PDB entry 2JJ1 | X-ray diffraction, 2.70 A resolution | chains C and G of the 7 polymer chains in the assembly

== Chain C ==
Protein: ATP synthase subunit alpha heart isoform
Source organism: Bos taurus
Notes: EC 3.6.1.34
UniProtKB: P19483 (ATPA_BOVIN); residues 2-510 here correspond to UniProt positions 45-553 (UniProt number = residue number + 43)
Sequence (510 residues; row label = number of the first residue in the row):
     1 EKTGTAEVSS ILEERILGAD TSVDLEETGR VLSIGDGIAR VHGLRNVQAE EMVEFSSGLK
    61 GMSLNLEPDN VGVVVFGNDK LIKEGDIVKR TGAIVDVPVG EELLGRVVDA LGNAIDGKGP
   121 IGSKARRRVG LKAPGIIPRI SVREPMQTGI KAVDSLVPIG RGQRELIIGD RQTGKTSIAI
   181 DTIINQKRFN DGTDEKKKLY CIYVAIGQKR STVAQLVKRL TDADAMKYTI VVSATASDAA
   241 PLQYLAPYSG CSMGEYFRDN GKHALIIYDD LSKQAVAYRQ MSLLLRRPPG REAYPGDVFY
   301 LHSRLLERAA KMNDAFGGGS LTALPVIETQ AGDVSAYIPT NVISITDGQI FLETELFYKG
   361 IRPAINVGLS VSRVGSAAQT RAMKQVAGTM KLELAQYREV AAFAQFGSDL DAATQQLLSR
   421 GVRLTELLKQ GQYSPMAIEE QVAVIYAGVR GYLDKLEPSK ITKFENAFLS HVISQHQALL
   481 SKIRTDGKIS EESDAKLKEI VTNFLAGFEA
Unresolved in the structure: 1-15
Bound ions: Mg2+: Thr176 (together with AMP-PNP)
Residues lining bound ligands:
  - ADP (adenosine-5'-diphosphate): Val371, Ser372, Arg373
  - AMP-PNP (ANP; phosphoaminophosphonic acid-adenylate ester): Asp170, Arg171, Gln172, Thr173, Gly174, Lys175, Thr176, Ser177, Glu328, Phe357, Arg362, Pro363, Gln430, Gly431, Gln432, Tyr433
UniProt features mapped onto this chain:
  - binding site (ATP): Gln172, Gly174, Lys175, Thr176, Ser177, Gln430, Gln432
  - binding site (Mg(2+)): Thr176, Asp269
  - site: Ser370 (Required for activity)
  - modified residue: Ser10 (Phosphoserine), Ser22 (Phosphoserine), Ser33 (Phosphoserine), Ser63 (Phosphoserine), Lys80 (N6-acetyllysine), Lys83 (N6-acetyllysine), Lys89 (N6-acetyllysine), Thr91 (Phosphothreonine), Lys118 (N6-acetyllysine), Ser123 (Phosphoserine), Lys124 (N6-acetyllysine), Ser141 (Phosphoserine), Arg161 (Omega-N-methylarginine), Lys187 (N6-acetyllysine), Lys196 (N6-acetyllysine), Lys197 (N6-acetyllysine), Lys218 (N6-acetyllysine), Lys262 (N6-acetyllysine), Lys384 (N6-acetyllysine), Lys391 (N6-acetyllysine) and 5 more in UniProt
  - glycosylation: Ser33 (O-linked (GlcNAc) serine)

== Chain G ==
Protein: ATP synthase gamma chain
Source organism: Bos taurus
Notes: EC 3.6.1.34
UniProtKB: P05631 (ATPG_BOVIN); residues 1-272 here correspond to UniProt positions 26-297 (UniProt number = residue number + 25)
Sequence (272 residues; numbered 1 to 272; the number before each row is that of its first residue):
     1 ATLKDITRRL KSIKNIQKIT KSMKMVAAAK YARAERELKP ARVYGVGSLA LYEKADIKTP
    61 EDKKKHLIIG VSSDRGLCGA IHSSVAKQMK SEAANLAAAG KEVKIIGVGD KIRSILHRTH
   121 SDQFLVTFKE VGRRPPTFGD ASVIALELLN SGYEFDEGSI IFNRFRSVIS YKTEEKPIFS
   181 LDTISSAESM SIYDDIDADV LRNYQEYSLA NIIYYSLKES TTSEQSARMT AMDNASKNAS
   241 EMIDKLTLTF NRTRQAVITK ELIEIISGAA AL
Unresolved in the structure: 48-71, 90-105, 116-128, 141-160, 174-205
Residues lining bound ligands: piceatannol (PIT): Ala256, Thr259, Lys260, Ile263, Glu264
UniProt features mapped onto this chain:
  - modified residue: Lys14 (N6-acetyllysine), Lys24 (N6-succinyllysine), Lys30 (N6-acetyllysine), Lys90 (N6-acetyllysine), Ser121 (Phosphoserine), Lys129 (N6-acetyllysine), Lys172 (N6-acetyllysine), Lys245 (N6-succinyllysine)

== How chain C and chain G interact ==
Pairs across the interface (6; chain C residue first):
  Pro288(C) - Gly268(G)
  Pro288(C) - Ala271(G)  hydrophobic
  Pro289(C) - Ser267(G)
  Pro289(C) - Ala271(G)
  Glu292(C) - Lys260(G)
  Glu292(C) - Glu264(G)  hydrogen bond (backbone-side chain)
Also at the interface, not in a pair above, chain C (5 interface residues in all): Arg286, Arg291
Also at the interface, not in a pair above, chain G (6 interface residues in all): Leu272

== In short ==
The interface between chain C and chain G involves 5 residues on one side and 6 on the other, with 1 hydrogen
bond. The hydrogen-bonded pair is Glu292(C)-Glu264(G). Chain C binds AMP-PNP and ADP. Chain G binds
piceatannol.
Here chain C is ATP synthase subunit alpha heart isoform and chain G is ATP synthase gamma chain, both from
Bos taurus. Entry 2JJ1 (The Structure of F1-ATPase inhibited by piceatannol) was determined by X-ray
diffraction (same publication as 2JIZ and 2JJ2).
